3JAL - chains F and B of the 14 polymer chains in the assembly; structure by electron microscopy, 3.50 A resolution.

== Chain F (and B) ==
Protein: Tubulin beta chain
Source organism: Sus scrofa
Notes: chain B of this document is another copy of the same molecule, construct and numbering; everything in this record applies to it too
UniProtKB: P02554 (TBB_PIG); the author numbering skips numbers that UniProt does not, so the offset changes along the chain: 1-44 = UniProt 1-44; 47-360 = UniProt 45-358; 369-455 = UniProt 359-445
Chain sequence (445 residues; numbered 1 to 455; 10 numbers in that range are skipped by the numbering (no residue carries them; nothing is unmodelled there); the number before each row is that of its first residue):
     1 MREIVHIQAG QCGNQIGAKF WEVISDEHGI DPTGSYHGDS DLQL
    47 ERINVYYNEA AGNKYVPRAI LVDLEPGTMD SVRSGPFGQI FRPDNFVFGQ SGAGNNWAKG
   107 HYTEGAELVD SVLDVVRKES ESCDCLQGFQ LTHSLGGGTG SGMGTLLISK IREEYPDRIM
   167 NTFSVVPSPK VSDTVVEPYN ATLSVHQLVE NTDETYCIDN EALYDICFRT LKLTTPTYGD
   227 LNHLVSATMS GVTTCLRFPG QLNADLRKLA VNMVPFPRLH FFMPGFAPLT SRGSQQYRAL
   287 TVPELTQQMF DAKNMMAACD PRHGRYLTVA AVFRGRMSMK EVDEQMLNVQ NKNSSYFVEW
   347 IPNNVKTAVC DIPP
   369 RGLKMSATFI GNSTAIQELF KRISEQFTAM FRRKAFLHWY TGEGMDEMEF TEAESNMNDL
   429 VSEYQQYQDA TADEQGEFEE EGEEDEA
Unresolved in the structure: 440-455
Residues lining bound ligands:
  - phosphomethylphosphonic acid guanylate ester (G2P): Gly10, Gln11, Cys12, Gln15, Glu71, Ser140, Gly143, Gly144, Thr145, Gly146, Val171, Asp179, Asn206, Tyr224, Asn228
  - GTP (guanosine-5'-triphosphate): Gln247, Leu248, Lys254
Curated features (UniProtKB/Swiss-Prot):
  - motif: Met1 to Ile4 (MREI motif)
  - binding site (GTP): Gln11, Glu71, Ser140, Gly144, Thr145, Gly146, Asn206, Asn228
  - binding site (Mg(2+)): Glu71
  - modified residue: Ser40 (Phosphoserine), Lys60 (N6-acetyllysine), Ser174 (Phosphoserine), Thr287 (Phosphothreonine), Thr292 (Phosphothreonine), Arg320 (Omega-N-methylarginine), Glu448 (5-glutamyl polyglutamate)
  - cross-link (Glycyl lysine isopeptide (Lys-Gly)): Lys60 (interchain with G-Cter in ubiquitin), Lys326 (interchain with G-Cter in ubiquitin)

== How chain F and chain B interact ==
Contacting residue pairs - 15 pairs, chain F then chain B:
  Lys218(F) with Asp90(B), salt bridge
  Ser280(F) with Asp90(B), hydrogen bond
  Gln282(F) with Ala56(B); Ala57(B); Lys60(B)
  Tyr283(F) with Ala56(B); Val62(B), hydrophobic; Gln85(B), hydrogen bond (side chain-backbone); Ile86(B); Phe87(B); Arg88(B); Pro89(B)
  Arg284(F) with Ala56(B); Ala57(B), hydrogen bond (backbone-backbone)
  Ala285(F) with Ala57(B)
Also at the interface, not in a pair above, chain B (11 interface residues in all): Glu55

== Overview ==
6 residues of chain F and 11 residues of chain B are in contact; the contacts include 3 hydrogen bonds and 1
salt bridge. Polar contacts include Lys218(F)-Asp90(B), Ser280(F)-Asp90(B) and Tyr283(F)-Gln85(B). Bound to
chain F: phosphomethylphosphonic acid guanylate ester and GTP.
Both chains are Tubulin beta chain (Sus scrofa). Entry 3JAL (Cryo-EM structure of GMPCPP-microtubule
co-polymerized with EB3) was determined by electron microscopy, deposited together with 3JAK, 3JAR, 3JAS, 3JAT
and 3JAW.
